PDB entry 7W65 | X-ray diffraction, 4.05 A resolution (low resolution: residue-level contacts below are approximate; hydrogen-bond / salt-bridge calls are withheld) | chains E and F of the 6 polymer chains in the assembly

== Chain E (and F) ==
Molecule: Toxin coregulated pilus biosynthesis protein F
Organism: Vibrio cholerae
Notes: chain F of this document is another copy of the same molecule, construct and numbering; everything in this record applies to it too
UniProt: A5F383 (TCPF_VIBC3); residues 1-318 here correspond to UniProt positions 21-338 (UniProt number = residue number + 20)
Chain sequence (318 residues; numbered 1 to 318; the number before each row is that of its first residue):
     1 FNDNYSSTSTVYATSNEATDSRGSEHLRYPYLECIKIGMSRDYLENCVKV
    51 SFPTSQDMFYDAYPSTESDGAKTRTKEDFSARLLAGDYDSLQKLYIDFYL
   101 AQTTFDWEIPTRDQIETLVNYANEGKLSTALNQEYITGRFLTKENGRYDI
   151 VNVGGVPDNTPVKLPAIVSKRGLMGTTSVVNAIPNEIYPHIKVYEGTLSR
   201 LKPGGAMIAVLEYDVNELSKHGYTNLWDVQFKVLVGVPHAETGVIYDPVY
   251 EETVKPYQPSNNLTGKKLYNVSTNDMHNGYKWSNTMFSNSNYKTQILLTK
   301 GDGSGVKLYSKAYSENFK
Unresolved in the structure: 260-262 (chain F: 13-25, 260-262)
Cystine bridges: Cys34-Cys47
Reported in the primary citation:
  - mutagenesis - Y5A: abolished binding to Toxin-coregulated pilus biosynthesis protein B
  - mutagenesis - L100D (Kd 1.9 uM): decreased binding to Toxin-coregulated pilus biosynthesis protein B
  - self-association interface (contacts with another copy of this molecule): Asp97, Phe98, Leu100, Phe105

== Interface between chain E and chain F ==
Pairs across the interface (25; chain E residue first):
  Thr10(E) - Thr8(F)
  Thr10(E) - Ser9(F)
  Thr10(E) - Thr10(F)
  Ser15(E) - Thr10(F)
  Asn16(E) - Ser9(F)
  Asn16(E) - Thr10(F)
  Leu27(E) - Leu100(F)
  Leu27(E) - Ala101(F)
  Arg28(E) - Ala62(F)
  Arg28(E) - Pro64(F)
  Arg28(E) - Arg74(F)
  Arg28(E) - Phe98(F)
  Arg28(E) - Tyr99(F)
  Arg28(E) - Leu100(F)
  Tyr31(E) - Leu100(F)
  Tyr31(E) - Thr103(F)
  Tyr31(E) - Thr104(F)
  Tyr31(E) - Phe105(F)
  Leu32(E) - Leu100(F)
  Arg41(E) - Gln92(F)
  Arg41(E) - Asp97(F)
  Arg41(E) - Glu108(F)
  Leu44(E) - Phe105(F)
  Asp69(E) - Tyr12(F)
  Gly70(E) - Tyr12(F)
Other interface residues (no listed pair), chain E (13 interface residues in all): Ile35, Glu45
Other interface residues (no listed pair), chain F (21 interface residues in all): Tyr29, Tyr63, Gln102, Trp107

== Summary ==
The interface between chain E and chain F involves 13 residues on one side and 21 on the other. The paper
reports that Y5A of chain E abolishes binding to Toxin-coregulated pilus biosynthesis protein B; a
self-association interface involving Asp97(E), Phe98(E) and Leu100(E) among others.
Chain E and chain F are both Toxin coregulated pilus biosynthesis protein F (Vibrio cholerae); the structure,
Crystal structure of minor pilin TcpB from Vibrio cholerae complexed with secreted protein TcpF, was
determined by X-ray diffraction, deposited together with 7W63 and 7W64.
